Entry 8OY4 (X-ray diffraction, 2.35 A resolution); this record covers chains A and D of the 3 polymer chains in the assembly.

# Chain A
Molecule: Deoxyribodipyrimidine photo-lyase
Organism: Methanosarcina mazei Go1
Notes: EC 4.1.99.3
UniProt: Q8PYK9 (Q8PYK9_METMA); numbering as in UniProt (aligned over 1-464)
Sequence (498 residues; each row starts with the number of its first residue; numbers below 1 keep their minus sign (Met-19 is residue -19)):
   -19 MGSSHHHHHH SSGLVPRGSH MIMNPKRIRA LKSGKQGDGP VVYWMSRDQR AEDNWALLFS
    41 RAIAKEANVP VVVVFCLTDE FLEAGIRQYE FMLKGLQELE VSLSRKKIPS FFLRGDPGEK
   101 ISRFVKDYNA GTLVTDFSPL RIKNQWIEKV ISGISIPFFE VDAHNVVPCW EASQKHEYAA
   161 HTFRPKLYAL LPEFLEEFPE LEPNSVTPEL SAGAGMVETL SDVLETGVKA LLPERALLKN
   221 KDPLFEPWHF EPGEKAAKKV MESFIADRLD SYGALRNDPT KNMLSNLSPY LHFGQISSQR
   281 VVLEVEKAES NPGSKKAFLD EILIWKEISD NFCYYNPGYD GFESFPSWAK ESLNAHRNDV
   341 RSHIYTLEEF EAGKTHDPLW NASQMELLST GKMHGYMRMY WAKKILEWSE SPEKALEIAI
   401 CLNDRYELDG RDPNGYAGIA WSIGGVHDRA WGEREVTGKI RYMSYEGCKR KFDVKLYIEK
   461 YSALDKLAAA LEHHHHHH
Not modelled in the structure: -19 to 2, 188-198, 466-478
Construct notes: initiating methionine (-19); expression tag (-18 to 0, 465-478)
Small-molecule neighbours: dihydroflavine-adenine dinucleotide (FDA): Tyr252, Leu264, Ser265, Asn266, Leu267, Ser268, Leu271, Phe298, Glu301, Ile302, Trp305, Lys306, Ser309, Lys372, Met373, Gly375, Arg378, Met379, Trp381, Ala382, Asn403, Glu407, Asp409, Gly410, Asp412, Asn414, Gly415, Gly418, Ile419, Ser422
Reported in the primary citation:
  - binding site for dihydroflavine-adenine dinucleotide: Asn403
  - conformationally variable residues: Asn257

# Chain D
Molecule: Counterstrand-oligonucleotide
Sequence (14 nucleotides; numbered 1 to 14; the number before each row is that of its first residue):
     1 TTGCGCGAAG CCGA

# How chain A and chain D interact
Contacting residue pairs (24; chain A residue first):
  Lys155(A) with DG13(D), salt bridge to the phosphate
  Tyr158(A) with DC11(D), sugar contact; DC12(D), sugar contact
  Thr162(A) with DC12(D), phosphate contact; DG13(D), sugar contact
  Trp328(A) with DG10(D), phosphate contact
  Arg429(A) with DA8(D), base contact; DA9(D), base contact; DG10(D), base contact
  Ala430(A) with DA9(D), sugar contact; DG10(D), sugar contact
  Trp431(A) with DA8(D), base contact; DA9(D), sugar contact
  Gly432(A) with DA8(D), phosphate contact; DA9(D), sugar contact
  Glu433(A) with DA9(D), hydrogen bond to the phosphate
  Lys439(A) with DA9(D), phosphate contact; DG10(D), salt bridge to the phosphate
  Lys449(A) with DT1(D), base contact
  Arg450(A) with DT1(D), sugar contact; DT2(D), base contact; DG3(D), hydrogen bond to the base
  Lys451(A) with DT1(D), phosphate contact
  Phe452(A) with DT1(D), phosphate contact
Also at the interface, not in a pair above, chain A (17 interface residues in all): Glu157, Lys166, Asp453
Also at the interface, not in a pair above, chain D (11 interface residues in all): DC4, DG7

# Summary
The interface between chain A and chain D involves 17 residues on one side and 11 on the other, with 2
hydrogen bonds and 2 salt bridges. Among the polar pairs are Arg450(A)-DG3(D), Glu433(A)-DA9(D) and
Lys155(A)-DG13(D). Ligands of chain A: dihydroflavine-adenine dinucleotide. The paper reports a binding site
for dihydroflavine-adenine dinucleotide at Asn403(A); conformational variability at Asn257(A).
Chain A is Deoxyribodipyrimidine photo-lyase (Methanosarcina mazei Go1) and chain D is
Counterstrand-oligonucleotide; the structure, Time-resolved SFX structure of the class II photolyase complexed
with a thymine dimer (300 ps pump-probe ..., was determined by X-ray diffraction, deposited together with
8OET, 8OY3, 8OY5, 8OY6, 8OY7, 8OY8 and 4 further entries.
